PDB entry 6Z9F | electron microscopy, 1.56 A resolution | chains A and 1 of the 24 polymer chains in the assembly

# Chain A (and 1)
Molecule: Ferritin heavy chain
Organism: Homo sapiens
Notes: EC 1.16.3.1; chain 1 of this document is another copy of the same molecule, construct and numbering; everything in this record applies to it too
UniProtKB: P02794 (FRIH_HUMAN); residues 0-182 here correspond to UniProt positions 1-183 (UniProt number = residue number + 1)
Chain sequence (183 residues; row label = number of the first residue in the row; numbering starts at 0):
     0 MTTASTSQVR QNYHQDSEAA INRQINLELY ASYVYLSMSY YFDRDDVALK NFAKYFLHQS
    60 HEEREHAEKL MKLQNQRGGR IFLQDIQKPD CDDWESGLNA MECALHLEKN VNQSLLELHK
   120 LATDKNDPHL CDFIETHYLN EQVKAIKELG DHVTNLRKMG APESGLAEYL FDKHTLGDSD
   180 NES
Unresolved in the structure: 0-3, 177-182
Modified residues: Cys90 (S-oxy cysteine; CSX)
Sequence notes: conflict Gln86 (Lys87 in P02794)
Ion coordination: Na+ site 1: Glu27, Glu62; Na+ site 2: Asp131, Glu134 (shared with 2 residues of chain F; 2 residues of chain e)
Swiss-Prot annotation at these positions:
  - binding site (Fe cation): Glu27, Glu62, His65, Glu107, Gln141
  - site: Arg22 (Essential for association with cargo receptor NCOA4)
  - modified residue: Met0 (N-acetylmethionine), Thr1 (N-acetylthreonine), Ser178 (Phosphoserine), Ser182 (Phosphoserine)

# Chain A / chain 1 interface
Contacting residue pairs (24; chain A residue first):
  Lys146(A) - Asp42(1)  hydrogen bond (side chain-backbone)
  Lys146(A) - Asp44(1)
  Gly149(A) - Asp44(1)
  Asp150(A) - Asp44(1)
  Asp150(A) - Ala47(1)
  Thr153(A) - Asp44(1)  hydrogen bond (side chain-backbone)
  Thr153(A) - Asp45(1)
  Thr153(A) - Val46(1)
  Asn154(A) - Ala47(1)  hydrogen bond (side chain-backbone)
  Asn154(A) - Tyr168(1)
  Lys157(A) - Asp45(1)
  Lys157(A) - Val46(1)  hydrogen bond (side chain-backbone)
  Lys157(A) - Gly164(1)
  Lys157(A) - Leu165(1)
  Met158(A) - Leu165(1)  hydrophobic
  Met158(A) - Tyr168(1)  hydrophobic
  Leu169(A) - Tyr168(1)
  Phe170(A) - Tyr168(1)
  His173(A) - Tyr168(1)
  His173(A) - Leu169(1)
  His173(A) - Lys172(1)  hydrogen bond (backbone-side chain)
  His173(A) - His173(1)
  Thr174(A) - Tyr168(1)  hydrogen bond
  Thr174(A) - Lys172(1)  hydrogen bond
Interface residues without a listed pair, chain 1 (13 interface residues in all): Arg43, Leu48

# In short
The interface between chain A and chain 1 involves 11 residues on one side and 13 on the other, with 7
hydrogen bonds. Polar contacts include Lys146(A)-Asp42(1), Thr153(A)-Asp44(1) and Asn154(A)-Ala47(1). UniProt
lists 5 Fe cation-binding residues on chain A.
Both chains are Ferritin heavy chain (Homo sapiens). Entry 6Z9F (1.56 A structure of human apoferritin
obtained from data subset of Titan Mono-BCOR microscope) was determined by electron microscopy (same
publication as 7A6A, 7A6B, 6Z6U and 6Z9E).
